PDB entry 8B41 | electron microscopy, 3.80 A resolution | chains A and B of the 10 polymer chains in the assembly

[Chain A (and B)]
Name: Volume-regulated anion channel subunit LRRC8A
Source organism: Mus musculus
Notes: chain B of this document is another copy of the same molecule, construct and numbering; everything in this record applies to it too
UniProt: Q80WG5 (LRC8A_MOUSE); residue numbers follow UniProt; this construct covers 2-810
Chain sequence (817 residues; each row starts with the number of its first residue; numbering starts at 0):
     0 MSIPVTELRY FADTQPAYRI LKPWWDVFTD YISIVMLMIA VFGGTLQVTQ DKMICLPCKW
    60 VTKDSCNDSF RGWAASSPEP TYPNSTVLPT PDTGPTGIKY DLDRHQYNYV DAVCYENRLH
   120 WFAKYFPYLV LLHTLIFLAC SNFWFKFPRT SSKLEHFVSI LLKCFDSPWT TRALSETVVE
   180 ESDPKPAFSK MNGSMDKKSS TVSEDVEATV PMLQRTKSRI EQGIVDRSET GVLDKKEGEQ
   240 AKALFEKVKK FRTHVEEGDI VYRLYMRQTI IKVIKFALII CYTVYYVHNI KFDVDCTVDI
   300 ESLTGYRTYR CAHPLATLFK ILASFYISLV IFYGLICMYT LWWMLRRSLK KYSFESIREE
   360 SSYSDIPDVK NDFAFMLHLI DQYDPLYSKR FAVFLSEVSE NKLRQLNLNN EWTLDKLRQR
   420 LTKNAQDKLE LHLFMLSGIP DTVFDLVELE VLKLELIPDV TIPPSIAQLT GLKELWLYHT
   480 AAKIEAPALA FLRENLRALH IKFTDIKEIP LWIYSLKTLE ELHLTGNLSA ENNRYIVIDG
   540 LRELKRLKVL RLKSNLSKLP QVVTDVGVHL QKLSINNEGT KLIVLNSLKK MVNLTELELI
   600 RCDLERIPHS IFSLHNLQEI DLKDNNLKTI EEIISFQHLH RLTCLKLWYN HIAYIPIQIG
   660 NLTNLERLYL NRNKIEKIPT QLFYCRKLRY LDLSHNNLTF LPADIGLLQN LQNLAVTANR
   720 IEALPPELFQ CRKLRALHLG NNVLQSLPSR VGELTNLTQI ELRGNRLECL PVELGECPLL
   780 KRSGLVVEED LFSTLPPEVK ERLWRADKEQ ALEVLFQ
Disordered / not traced: 0-14, 69-91, 177-229, 809-816 (chain B: 0-14, 69-91, 177-215, 809-816)
Differences from the reference sequence: initiating methionine (0); expression tag (1, 811-816)
Disulfides: C54-C310, C57-C65, C113-C295
From the paper describing this entry:
  - specificity-determining residues: R103

[Chain A / chain B interface]
Residue-residue contacts - 79 pairs, chain A then chain B:
  V47(A) with L45(B), hydrophobic; Q49(B), hydrogen bond (backbone-side chain)
  K58(A) with P94(B), hydrogen bond (side chain-backbone)
  Y99(A) with G96(B), hydrogen bond (backbone-backbone)
  D100(A) with G96(B); I97(B)
  D102(A) with Y106(B), hydrogen bond
  H104(A) with C54(B); Y106(B); D110(B), salt bridge
  Q105(A) with L55(B); I97(B), hydrogen bond (side chain-backbone); Y99(B)
  N107(A) with I53(B)
  Y108(A) with I53(B); L55(B), hydrophobic; R309(B); A311(B), hydrophobic
  A111(A) with I53(B), hydrophobic; F291(B)
  V112(A) with F291(B), hydrophobic
  E115(A) with F291(B); T316(B), hydrogen bond
  Y124(A) with T316(B)
  Y127(A) with F41(B); L317(B)
  F142(A) with F27(B), hydrophobic
  K145(A) with Y30(B)
  F146(A) with W23(B), hydrophobic
  P147(A) with W23(B); Y382(B)
  S151(A) with D383(B)
  E154(A) with R18(B), salt bridge; Y386(B)
  H155(A) with L385(B)
  E245(A) with T170(B), hydrogen bond; S174(B)
  K249(A) with L173(B), hydrogen bond (side chain-backbone); S174(B)
  E300(A) with I97(B)
  S301(A) with D67(B), hydrogen bond; S68(B); I97(B); Y99(B)
  L302(A) with P56(B); C57(B), hydrophobic; I97(B); Y99(B), hydrogen bond (backbone-side chain); R309(B)
  T303(A) with G96(B); I97(B), hydrogen bond (backbone-backbone)
  G304(A) with P94(B); I97(B)
  Y305(A) with P94(B); T95(B); G96(B), hydrogen bond (side chain-backbone)
  F433(A) with P463(B); S464(B); A466(B), hydrophobic; Q467(B)
  M434(A) with S464(B)
  L455(A) with R226(B); P463(B), hydrophobic; P486(B), hydrophobic
  K552(A) with E493(B), salt bridge
  E577(A) with R492(B), salt bridge; E493(B); K516(B)
  R600(A) with K516(B); T517(B); R545(B)
  D623(A) with R545(B), salt bridge
  H650(A) with N592(B)
  K673(A) with N592(B)
  N696(A) with R640(B)
  R719(A) with E665(B), salt bridge
  R765(A) with E665(B), salt bridge; R688(B)
  E767(A) with K732(B), salt bridge
Interface residues without a listed pair, chain A (55 interface residues in all): T48, L101, N116, L131, L134, R148, E454, H478, K501, T503, G578, E721, V742
Interface residues without a listed pair, chain B (64 interface residues in all): P22, V26, M37, G93, K98, L101, N107, T176, C310, F324, R389, A485, A489, K544, K686
From the paper, about this interface:
  - pairs named by the authors: H104(A)-D110(B) (salt bridge)

[Overview]
55 residues of chain A face 64 of chain B across their interface, with 12 hydrogen bonds and 8 salt bridges.
Polar contacts include H104(A)-D110(B), E154(A)-R18(B) and K552(A)-E493(B). The paper describes a salt bridge
between H104(A) and D110(B). The paper reports the specificity determinant R103(A).
Chain A and chain B are both Volume-regulated anion channel subunit LRRC8A (Mus musculus); the structure,
Structure of heteromeric LRRC8A/C (1:1 co-transfected) Volume-Regulated Anion Channel in complex with
synthetic nanobody Sb1, was determined by electron microscopy (same publication as 8B40, 8B42 and 8BEN).
